5T2U - chains C and D of the 4 polymer chains in the assembly; structure by X-ray diffraction, 2.20 A resolution.

Chain C (and D):
Molecule: Oxidoreductase, short chain dehydrogenase/reductase family protein
Source organism: Mycobacterium smegmatis (strain ATCC 700084 / mc(2)155)
Notes: chain D of this document is another copy of the same molecule, construct and numbering; everything in this record applies to it too
Reference sequence: A0R723 (A0R723_MYCS2); residues 1-240 here = UniProt positions 1-240
Amino-acid sequence (248 residues; row label = number of the first residue in the row; numbers below 1 keep their minus sign (Met-7 is residue -7)):
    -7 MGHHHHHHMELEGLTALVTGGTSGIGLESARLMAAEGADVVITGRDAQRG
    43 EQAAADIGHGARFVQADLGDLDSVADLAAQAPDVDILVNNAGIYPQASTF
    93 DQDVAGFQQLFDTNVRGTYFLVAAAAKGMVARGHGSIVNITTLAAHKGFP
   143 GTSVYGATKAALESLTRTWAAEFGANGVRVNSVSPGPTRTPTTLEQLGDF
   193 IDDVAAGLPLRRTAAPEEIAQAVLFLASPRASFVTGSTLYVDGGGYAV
Unresolved in the structure: -7 to -1 (chain D: -7 to 0)
Construct notes: initiating methionine (-7); expression tag (-6 to 0)
Small-molecule neighbours: NADP (NAP; NADP nicotinamide-adenine-dinucleotide phosphate): Gly12, Gly13, Thr14, Ser15, Gly16, Ile17, Gly36, Arg37, Asp38, Arg41, Ala58, Asp59, Leu60, Gly61, Asn82, Ala83, Gly84, Ile85, Tyr86, Thr105, Ile132, Thr133, Thr134, Tyr147, Lys151, Pro177, Gly178, Pro179, Thr180, Thr182, Pro183, Thr184, Thr185

Chain C / chain D interface:
Pairs across the interface - 53 pairs, chain C then chain D:
  Ala162(C) - Pro201(D)
  Gly166(C) - Pro201(D)
  Gly166(C) - Leu202(D)
  Ala167(C) - Pro201(D)  hydrogen bond (backbone-backbone)
  Ala167(C) - Arg203(D)
  Pro201(C) - Ala162(D)
  Pro201(C) - Gly166(D)
  Pro201(C) - Ala167(D)  hydrogen bond (backbone-backbone)
  Leu202(C) - Gly166(D)
  Leu202(C) - Ser224(D)
  Leu202(C) - Thr227(D)
  Arg203(C) - Ala167(D)
  Arg204(C) - Ser224(D)  hydrogen bond (side chain-backbone)
  Arg204(C) - Phe225(D)
  Thr205(C) - Phe225(D)
  Ala206(C) - Phe225(D)  hydrophobic
  Glu210(C) - Ser224(D)  hydrogen bond
  Glu210(C) - Phe225(D)
  Gln213(C) - Phe217(D)
  Gln213(C) - Arg222(D)
  Ala214(C) - Phe217(D)  hydrophobic
  Phe217(C) - Gln213(D)
  Phe217(C) - Ala214(D)  hydrophobic
  Phe217(C) - Phe217(D)  hydrophobic
  Arg222(C) - Gln213(D)
  Arg222(C) - Leu216(D)
  Ser224(C) - Leu202(D)
  Ser224(C) - Arg204(D)  hydrogen bond (backbone-side chain)
  Ser224(C) - Glu210(D)  hydrogen bond
  Phe225(C) - Arg204(D)
  Phe225(C) - Ala206(D)  hydrophobic
  Phe225(C) - Glu210(D)
  Phe225(C) - Val233(D)
  Phe225(C) - Asp234(D)  hydrogen bond (backbone-backbone)
  Phe225(C) - Gly235(D)  hydrogen bond (backbone-backbone)
  Val226(C) - Tyr232(D)
  Val226(C) - Val233(D)  hydrophobic
  Thr227(C) - Leu202(D)
  Thr227(C) - Gly235(D)
  Thr227(C) - Gly236(D)
  Gly228(C) - Ala239(D)
  Ser229(C) - Tyr232(D)
  Thr230(C) - Thr230(D)
  Tyr232(C) - Val226(D)
  Tyr232(C) - Ser229(D)
  Val233(C) - Phe225(D)
  Val233(C) - Val226(D)  hydrophobic
  Asp234(C) - Phe225(D)  hydrogen bond (backbone-backbone)
  Gly235(C) - Phe225(D)  hydrogen bond (backbone-backbone)
  Gly235(C) - Thr227(D)
  Gly236(C) - Thr227(D)
  Ala239(C) - Arg159(D)
  Ala239(C) - Gly228(D)
Interface residues without a listed pair, chain C (36 interface residues in all): Arg159, Ala163, Gly178, Pro179, Leu200, Ile211, Leu216, Leu231, Val240
Interface residues without a listed pair, chain D (36 interface residues in all): Ala163, Gly178, Pro179, Leu200, Thr205, Ile211, Leu231, Val240

Summary:
Chain C and chain D each contribute 36 residues to their interface, with 10 hydrogen bonds. Among the polar
pairs are Arg204(C)-Ser224(D), Glu210(C)-Ser224(D) and Ala167(C)-Pro201(D). Bound to chain C: NADP.
Both chains are Oxidoreductase, short chain dehydrogenase/reductase family protein (Mycobacterium smegmatis
(strain ATCC 700084 / mc(2)155)). Entry 5T2U (short chain dehydrogenase/reductase family protein) was
determined by X-ray diffraction (same publication as 5T2V).
